8XMI - chains K and L of the 12 polymer chains in the assembly; structure by electron microscopy, 3.00 A resolution.

[Chain K (and L)]
Molecule: Ktr system potassium uptake protein B
Organism: Bacillus subtilis
Notes: chain L of this document is another copy of the same molecule, construct and numbering; everything in this record applies to it too
UniProtKB: O32081 (KTRB_BACSU); residue numbers follow UniProt; this construct covers 1-445
Chain sequence (445 residues; row label = number of the first residue in the row):
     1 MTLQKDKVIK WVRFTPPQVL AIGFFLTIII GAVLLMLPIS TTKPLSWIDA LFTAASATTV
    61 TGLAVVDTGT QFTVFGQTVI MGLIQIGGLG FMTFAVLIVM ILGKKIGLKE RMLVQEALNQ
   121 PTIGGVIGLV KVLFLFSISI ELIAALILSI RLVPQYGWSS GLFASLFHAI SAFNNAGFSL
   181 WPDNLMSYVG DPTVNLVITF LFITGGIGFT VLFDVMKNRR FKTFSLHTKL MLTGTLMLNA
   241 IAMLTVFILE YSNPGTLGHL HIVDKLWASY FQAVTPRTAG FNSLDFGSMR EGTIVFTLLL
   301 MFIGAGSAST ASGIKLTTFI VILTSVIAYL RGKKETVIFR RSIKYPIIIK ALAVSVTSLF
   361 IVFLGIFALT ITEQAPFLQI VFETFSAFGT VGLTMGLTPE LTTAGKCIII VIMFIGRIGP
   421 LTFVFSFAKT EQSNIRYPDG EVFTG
Disordered / not traced: 1-14
UniProt features mapped onto this chain:
  - mutagenesis: R436 to G445 (Loss of homodimerization)
Ion coordination: K+: V60, T61, N175, A176, T278, A279, T390, V391

[Interface between chain K and chain L]
Contacting residue pairs (121; chain K residue first):
  N119(K) with G445(L), hydrogen bond (side chain-backbone)
  Q120(K) with F443(L)
  P121(K) with F443(L)
  T210(K) with F443(L)
  L226(K) with G440(L); E441(L)
  H227(K) with E441(L); V442(L); F443(L), hydrogen bond (side chain-backbone)
  L230(K) with V442(L), hydrophobic
  L249(K) with I371(L), hydrophobic
  E291(K) with T370(L); A375(L); I380(L)
  G292(K) with F367(L); T370(L); I371(L)
  V295(K) with F363(L); F377(L), hydrophobic
  F296(K) with F367(L), hydrophobic
  L299(K) with F363(L), hydrophobic
  S307(K) with F443(L); G445(L), hydrogen bond (side chain-backbone)
  K315(K) with G445(L)
  T317(K) with V442(L); F443(L), hydrogen bond (side chain-backbone)
  T318(K) with T444(L), hydrogen bond (side chain-backbone); G445(L), hydrogen bond (side chain-backbone)
  V321(K) with V442(L), hydrophobic; T444(L)
  V326(K) with L352(L), hydrophobic; V356(L), hydrophobic; T357(L)
  Y329(K) with I349(L), hydrophobic; K350(L); A353(L), hydrophobic
  L330(K) with L421(L), hydrophobic; V424(L), hydrophobic; F425(L); A428(L)
  R331(K) with T430(L)
  K334(K) with Q432(L); R436(L)
  E335(K) with R436(L); Y437(L)
  V337(K) with Y437(L), hydrophobic
  R340(K) with Y437(L)
  R341(K) with P438(L); D439(L)
  S342(K) with Y437(L); P438(L), hydrogen bond (backbone-backbone); D439(L); G440(L), hydrogen bond (backbone-backbone)
  K344(K) with D439(L)
  Y345(K) with Y345(L), hydrophobic
  I347(K) with V442(L), hydrophobic; T444(L)
  I349(K) with Y329(L), hydrophobic
  K350(K) with Y329(L); T444(L)
  A351(K) with T444(L)
  L352(K) with V326(L), hydrophobic; L352(L), hydrophobic
  A353(K) with Y329(L), hydrophobic
  V354(K) with T444(L)
  V356(K) with V326(L), hydrophobic
  T357(K) with V326(L)
  L359(K) with L359(L), hydrophobic
  F363(K) with V295(L); L299(L), hydrophobic
  F367(K) with G292(L); F296(L), hydrophobic
  T370(K) with G292(L)
  I371(K) with L249(L), hydrophobic; G292(L)
  A375(K) with E291(L)
  F377(K) with V295(L), hydrophobic; F377(L), hydrophobic; L378(L), hydrophobic
  L378(K) with F377(L), hydrophobic
  L421(K) with L330(L), hydrophobic
  V424(K) with L330(L), hydrophobic
  F425(K) with L330(L)
  A428(K) with L330(L)
  K429(K) with R331(L)
  T430(K) with R331(L)
  E431(K) with R331(L)
  Q432(K) with K334(L)
  R436(K) with K334(L); E335(L)
  Y437(K) with E335(L); V337(L), hydrophobic; R340(L); S342(L)
  P438(K) with R341(L); S342(L), hydrogen bond (backbone-backbone)
  D439(K) with S342(L)
  G440(K) with L226(L); S342(L), hydrogen bond (backbone-backbone)
  V442(K) with H227(L); L230(L), hydrophobic; T317(L); V321(L), hydrophobic; I347(L)
  F443(K) with Q120(L); P121(L); H227(L), hydrogen bond (backbone-side chain); S307(L); T317(L), hydrogen bond (backbone-side chain)
  T444(K) with T317(L); T318(L), hydrogen bond (backbone-side chain); V321(L); I347(L); K350(L); A351(L); V354(L)
  G445(K) with N119(L), hydrogen bond (backbone-side chain); S307(L); K315(L); T318(L); V354(L)
Interface residues without a listed pair, chain K (72 interface residues in all): T245, I322, S325, G332, I343, I380, I435, E441
Interface residues without a listed pair, chain L (68 interface residues in all): T210, T245, I322, I343, E431, I435

[Overview]
72 residues of chain K and 68 residues of chain L are in contact, with 14 hydrogen bonds. Polar pairs include
N119(K)-G445(L), H227(K)-F443(L) and S307(K)-G445(L). V60(K), T61(K), N175(K), A176(K), T278(K) and A279(K)
form the K+ site. From UniProt: 10 mutagenesis sites on chain K.
Both chains are Ktr system potassium uptake protein B (Bacillus subtilis). Entry 8XMI (Potassium transporter
KtrAB from Bacillus subtilis in ATP-bound state with addition of EDTA and EGTA, C1 ...) was determined by
electron microscopy, deposited together with 8K1S, 8K1T, 8K1U and 8XMH.
